PDB entry 4Z5D | X-ray diffraction, 2.15 A resolution | chains B and D of the 4 polymer chains in the assembly

[Chain B]
Name: Antitoxin HipB
Source organism: Escherichia coli
UniProt: P23873 (HIPB_ECOLI); numbering as in UniProt (aligned over 4-74)
Sequence (71 residues; numbered 4 to 74; the number before each row is that of its first residue):
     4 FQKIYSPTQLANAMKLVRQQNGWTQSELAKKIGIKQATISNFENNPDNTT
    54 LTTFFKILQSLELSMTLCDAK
UniProt features mapped onto this chain:
  - DNA-binding region: Arg21 to Asn47 (H-T-H motif)

[Chain D]
Molecule: 20-nt DNA strand
Sequence (20 nucleotides; row label = number of the first residue in the row):
    22 TTTATCCGCGATCGCGGATA

[Interface between chain B and chain D]
Residue-residue contacts (15):
  Gly36(B) - DC36(D)  phosphate contact
  Ile37(B) - DC36(D)  phosphate contact
  Lys38(B) - DC36(D)  hydrogen bond to the phosphate
  Lys38(B) - DG37(D)  hydrogen bond to the base
  Lys38(B) - DG38(D)  hydrogen bond to the base
  Thr41(B) - DG35(D)  sugar contact
  Thr41(B) - DC36(D)  hydrogen bond to the phosphate
  Asn44(B) - DC34(D)  hydrogen bond to the phosphate
  Asn44(B) - DG35(D)  phosphate contact
  Asn51(B) - DT33(D)  phosphate contact
  Asn51(B) - DC34(D)  sugar contact
  Thr52(B) - DG35(D)  phosphate contact
  Thr53(B) - DC34(D)  phosphate contact
  Thr53(B) - DG35(D)  hydrogen bond to the phosphate
  Thr56(B) - DG35(D)  hydrogen bond to the phosphate
Also at the interface, not in a pair above, chain B (10 interface residues in all): Asn48

[Summary]
10 residues of chain B face 6 of chain D across their interface, with 7 hydrogen bonds. Among the polar pairs
are Lys38(B)-DG37(D), Lys38(B)-DG38(D) and Lys38(B)-DC36(D). From UniProt: 2 mutagenesis sites on chain B.
Chain B is Antitoxin HipB (Escherichia coli) and chain D is a 20-nt DNA strand; the structure, HipB-O4 21mer
complex, was determined by X-ray diffraction.
